PDB entry 2FG8 | X-ray diffraction, 2.50 A resolution | chains A and C of the 8 polymer chains in the assembly

Chain A (and C):
Molecule: Ferritin light chain
From: Homo sapiens
Notes: chain C of this document is another copy of the same molecule, construct and numbering; everything in this record applies to it too
Reference sequence: P02792 (FRIL_HUMAN); residues 5-178 here correspond to UniProt positions 1-174 (UniProt number = residue number - 4)
Amino-acid sequence (174 residues; numbered 5 to 178; the number before each row is that of its first residue):
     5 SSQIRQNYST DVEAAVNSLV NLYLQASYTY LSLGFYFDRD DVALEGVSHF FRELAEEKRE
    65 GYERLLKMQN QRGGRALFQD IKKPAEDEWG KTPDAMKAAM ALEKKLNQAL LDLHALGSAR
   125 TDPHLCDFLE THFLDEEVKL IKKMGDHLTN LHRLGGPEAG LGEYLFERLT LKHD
Metal / ion sites: Cs+ site 1: D131, E134 (shared with 2 residues of chain B; D131(C), E134(C) of chain C); Cs+ site 2: D131, T135 (shared with T135(C) of chain C); Cs+ site 3: E134 (shared with 1 residue of chain B; E134(C) of chain C)

Chain A / chain C interface:
Residue-residue contacts - 26 pairs, chain A then chain C:
  Q7(A) with M104(C); K108(C), hydrogen bond (backbone-side chain); G149(C), hydrogen bond (side chain-backbone); L152(C); T153(C), hydrogen bond
  I8(A) with K108(C); I145(C); K146(C); G149(C)
  R9(A) with K108(C), hydrogen bond (backbone-side chain)
  Q10(A) with K108(C), hydrogen bond (side chain-backbone); N111(C), hydrogen bond; Q112(C); I145(C)
  N11(A) with L115(C)
  N74(A) with K146(C)
  Q75(A) with V142(C); K143(C)
  R76(A) with V142(C)
  P127(A) with L115(C), hydrophobic; H118(C); L138(C), hydrophobic
  H128(A) with L138(C); D139(C), salt bridge; V142(C)
  D131(A) with E134(C)

Overview:
11 residues of chain A face 16 of chain C across their interface, with 6 hydrogen bonds and 1 salt bridge.
Polar contacts include H128(A)-D139(C), Q7(A)-K108(C) and Q7(A)-G149(C). D131(A) and E134(A) form the Cs+ site
1.
Chain A and chain C are both Ferritin light chain (Homo sapiens); the structure, Structure of Human Ferritin L
Chain, was determined by X-ray diffraction (same publication as 2FFX and 2FG4).
